Entry 8TR3 (electron microscopy, 3.74 A resolution); this record covers chains A and L of the 12 polymer chains in the assembly.

Chain A:
Protein: CNE40 SOSIP Envelope glycoprotein gp120
Source organism: Human immunodeficiency virus 1
UniProtKB: D7S2E5 (D7S2E5_9HIV1); the construct has insertions or renumbered stretches relative to UniProt, so the offset changes along the chain: 32-116 = UniProt 31-115; 208-299 = UniProt 218-309; 301-359 = UniProt 310-368; 361-404 = UniProt 369-412; 1 more segments
Sequence (489 residues; row label = number of the first residue in the row; note: 95 numbers in that range are skipped by the numbering (no residue carries them; nothing is unmodelled there); a row labelled like 116A-116Z holds insertion residues (116A, then the next letters in order)):
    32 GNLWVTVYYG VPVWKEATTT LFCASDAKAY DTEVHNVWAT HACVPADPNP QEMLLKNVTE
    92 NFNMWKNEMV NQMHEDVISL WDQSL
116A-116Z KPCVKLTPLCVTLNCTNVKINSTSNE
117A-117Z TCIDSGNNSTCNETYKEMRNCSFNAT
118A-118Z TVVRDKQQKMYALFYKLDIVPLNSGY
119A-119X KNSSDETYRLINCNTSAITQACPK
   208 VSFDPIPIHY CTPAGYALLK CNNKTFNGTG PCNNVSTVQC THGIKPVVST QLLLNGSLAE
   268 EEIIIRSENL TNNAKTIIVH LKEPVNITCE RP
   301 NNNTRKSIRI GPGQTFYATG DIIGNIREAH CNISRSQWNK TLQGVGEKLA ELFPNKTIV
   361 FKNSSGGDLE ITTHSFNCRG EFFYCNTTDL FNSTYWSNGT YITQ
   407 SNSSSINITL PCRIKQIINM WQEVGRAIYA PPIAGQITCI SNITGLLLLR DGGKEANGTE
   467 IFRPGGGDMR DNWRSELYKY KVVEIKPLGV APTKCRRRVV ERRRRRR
Unresolved in the structure: 32-33, 58-70, 116A-116Z, 117A-117Z, 118A-118Z, 119A-119X, 301-328, 407-409, 423-440, 503-513
Disulfide bonds: Cys54-Cys74, Cys218-Cys247, Cys228-Cys239, Cys296-Cys331, Cys378-Cys445, Cys385-Cys418
Covalently attached groups: N-acetylglucosamine (NAG) linked to Asn88, Asn230, Asn234, Asn241, Asn262, Asn276, Asn363, Asn386, Asn392, Asn413, Asn448
Construct notes: engineered mutation Cys501 (Ala507 in D7S2E5), Arg502 (Lys508 in D7S2E5), Arg509 (Glu515 in D7S2E5), Arg510 (Lys516 in D7S2E5); insertion (512-513)
From the paper describing this entry:
  - mutagenesis - D368R: abolished binding to HmAb64

Chain L:
Protein: HmAb64 Fv light chain
Source organism: Homo sapiens
Sequence (109 residues; numbered 1 to 109; the number before each row is that of its first residue):
     1 DIQMTQSPSS LSASVGDRVT ITCRASQSIS NYLNWYQQKP GKAPKLLISA TSSLQSGVPS
    61 RFSGSGSGTD FTLTISSLQP DDFATYYCQQ SYSTPWTFGQ GTKLEIKRT
Unresolved in the structure: 109
Disulfide bonds: Cys23-Cys88

How chain A and chain L interact:
Pairs across the interface - 14 pairs, chain A then chain L:
  Asn280(A) with Ser67(L)
  Ala281(A) with Thr51(L)
  Ser365(A) with Tyr92(L), hydrogen bond
  Gly366(A) with Tyr92(L), hydrogen bond (backbone-side chain)
  Gly367(A) with Tyr92(L), hydrogen bond (backbone-side chain)
  Asp368(A) with Tyr92(L); Ser93(L)
  Ile371(A) with Tyr32(L)
  Leu455(A) with Ser30(L)
  Lys460(A) with Ser67(L), hydrogen bond (side chain-backbone); Asp70(L)
  Gly473(A) with Tyr32(L)
  Asp474(A) with Ser53(L), hydrogen bond
  Arg476(A) with Gln55(L)
Also at the interface, not in a pair above, chain A (14 interface residues in all): Lys282, Gly472
Also at the interface, not in a pair above, chain L (14 interface residues in all): Asn31, Ser52, Leu54, Gly66, Thr94

Overview:
Chain A and chain L each contribute 14 residues to their interface, with 5 hydrogen bonds. Polar pairs include
Ser365(A)-Tyr92(L), Gly366(A)-Tyr92(L) and Gly367(A)-Tyr92(L). Covalently linked N-acetylglucosamine: at
Asn88(A), Asn230(A), Asn234(A), Asn241(A), Asn262(A) and Asn276(A) and 5 more. From the paper: D368R of chain
A abolishes binding to HmAb64.
Chain A is CNE40 SOSIP Envelope glycoprotein gp120 (Human immunodeficiency virus 1) and chain L is HmAb64 Fv
light chain (Homo sapiens); the structure, Cryo-EM structure of HmAb64 scFv in complex with CNE40 SOSIP
trimer, was determined by electron microscopy.
